PDB entry 9NE9 | electron microscopy, 3.88 A resolution | chains A and D of the 6 polymer chains in the assembly

[Chain A]
Name: DNA polymerase epsilon catalytic subunit A
From: Homo sapiens
Notes: EC 2.7.7.7, 3.1.11.-
UniProt: Q07864 (DPOE1_HUMAN); residue numbers follow UniProt; this construct covers 27-1198
Chain sequence (1172 residues; row label = number of the first residue in the row):
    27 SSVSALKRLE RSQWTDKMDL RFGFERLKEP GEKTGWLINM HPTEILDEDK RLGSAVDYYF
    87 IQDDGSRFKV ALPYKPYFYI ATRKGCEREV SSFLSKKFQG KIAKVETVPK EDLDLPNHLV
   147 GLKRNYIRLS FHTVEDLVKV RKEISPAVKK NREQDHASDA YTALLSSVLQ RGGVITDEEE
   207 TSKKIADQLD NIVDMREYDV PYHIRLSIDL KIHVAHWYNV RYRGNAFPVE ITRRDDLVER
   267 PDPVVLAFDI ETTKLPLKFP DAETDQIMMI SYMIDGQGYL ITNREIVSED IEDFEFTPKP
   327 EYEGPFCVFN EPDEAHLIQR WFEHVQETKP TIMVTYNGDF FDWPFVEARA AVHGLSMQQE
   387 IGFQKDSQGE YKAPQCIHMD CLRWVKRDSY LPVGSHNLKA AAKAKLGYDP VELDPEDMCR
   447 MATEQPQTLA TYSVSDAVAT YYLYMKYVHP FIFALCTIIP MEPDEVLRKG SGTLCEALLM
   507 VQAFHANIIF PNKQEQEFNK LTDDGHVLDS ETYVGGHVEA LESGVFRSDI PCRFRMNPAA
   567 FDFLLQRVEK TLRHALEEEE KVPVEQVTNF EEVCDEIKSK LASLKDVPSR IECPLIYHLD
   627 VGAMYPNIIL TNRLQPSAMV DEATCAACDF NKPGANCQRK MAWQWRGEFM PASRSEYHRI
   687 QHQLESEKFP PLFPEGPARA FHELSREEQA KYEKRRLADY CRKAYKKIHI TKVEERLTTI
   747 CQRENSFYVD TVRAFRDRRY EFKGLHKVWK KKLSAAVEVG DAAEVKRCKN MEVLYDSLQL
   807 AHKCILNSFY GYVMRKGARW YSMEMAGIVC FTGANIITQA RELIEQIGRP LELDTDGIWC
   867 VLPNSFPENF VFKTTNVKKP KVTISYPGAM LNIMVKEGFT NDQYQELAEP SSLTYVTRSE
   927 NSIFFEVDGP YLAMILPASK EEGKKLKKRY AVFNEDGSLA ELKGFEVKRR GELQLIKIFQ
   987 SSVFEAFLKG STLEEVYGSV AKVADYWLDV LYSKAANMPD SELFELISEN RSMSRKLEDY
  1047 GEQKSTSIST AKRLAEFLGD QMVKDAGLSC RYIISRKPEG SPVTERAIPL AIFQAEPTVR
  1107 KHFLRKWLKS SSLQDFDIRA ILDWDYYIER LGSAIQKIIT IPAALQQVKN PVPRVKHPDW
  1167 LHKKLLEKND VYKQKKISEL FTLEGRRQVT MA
Not modelled in the structure: 194-213
Bound ions: Mg2+ site 1 near Asp275 (its only coordinating residue here); Mg2+ site 2 near Glu277 (its only coordinating residue here); 4Fe-4S cluster Fe: Cys651, Cys654, Cys663, Cys747
Residues lining bound ligands: 4Fe-4S cluster (SF4): His144, Leu145, Thr650, Cys651, Cys654, Phe656, Asn657, Cys663, Gln664, Cys747, Gln748
Curated features (UniProtKB/Swiss-Prot):
  - modified residue: Ser1184 (Phosphoserine)
  - natural variant: Ala189 (A189T: Found in a colorectal sample), Arg231 (R231H: Found in a colorectal sample), Pro286 (P286H: Found in a colorectal sample; P286R: Found in a colorectal sample), Phe367 (F367S: Found in a colorectal sample), Val411 (V411L: In CRCS12; uncertain significance), Leu424 (L424V: In CRCS12), Pro436 (P436R: Found in a colorectal sample), Tyr458 (Y458F: In CRCS12; uncertain significance), Ser459 (S459F: Found in a colorectal sample), Arg762 (R762W: Found in a colorectal sample), Lys777 (K777N: Found in a colorectal sample), Ala1007 (A1007P: In IMAGEI; uncertain significance), 1 further natural variant entry in UniProt
From the paper describing this entry:
  - catalytic residues: Asp275, Glu277 (citing earlier work)
  - disease-associated variants - P286K, P286R: decreased catalytic activity (citing earlier work)

[Chain D]
Name: Proliferating cell nuclear antigen
From: Homo sapiens
UniProt: P12004 (PCNA_HUMAN); residues 1-261 here = UniProt positions 1-261
Chain sequence (261 residues; row label = number of the first residue in the row):
     1 MFEARLVQGS ILKKVLEALK DLINEACWDI SSSGVNLQSM DSSHVSLVQL TLRSEGFDTY
    61 RCDRNLAMGV NLTSMSKILK CAGNEDIITL RAEDNADTLA LVFEAPNQEK VSDYEMKLMD
   121 LDVEQLGIPE QEYSCVVKMP SGEFARICRD LSHIGDAVVI SCAKDGVKFS ASGELGNGNI
   181 KLSQTSNVDK EEEAVTIEMN EPVQLTFALR YLNFFTKATP LSSTVTLSMS ADVPLVVEYK
   241 IADMGHLKYY LAPKIEDEEG S
Curated features (UniProtKB/Swiss-Prot):
  - DNA-binding region: Arg61 to Lys80
  - modified residue: Lys14 (N6-acetyllysine), Lys77 (N6-acetyllysine), Lys80 (N6-acetyllysine), Tyr211 (Phosphotyrosine), Lys248 (N6-acetyllysine)
  - cross-link (Glycyl lysine isopeptide (Lys-Gly)): Lys164 (interchain with G-Cter in SUMO2), Lys254 (interchain with G-Cter in SUMO2)
  - natural variant: Ser228 (S228I: In ATLD2)
  - mutagenesis: Lys13 (K13R: Inhibits acetylation, recruitment to DNA damage sites, inducible ubiquitination and protein degradation, DNA replication and repair synthesis efficiencies, but homotrimer formation, nuclear ...), Lys14 (K14R: Inhibits acetylation, recruitment to DNA damage sites, inducible ubiquitination and protein degradation, DNA replication and repair synthesis efficiencies, but homotrimer formation, nuclear ...), Lys20 (K20R: Inhibits acetylation, recruitment to DNA damage sites, inducible ubiquitination and protein degradation, DNA replication and repair synthesis efficiencies, but homotrimer formation, nuclear ...), Met40 (M40A: Complete loss of interaction with UHRF2), Ser43 to Val45 (No effect on POLD3-binding. Impairs binding to ALKBH2), Lys77 (K77A: Inhibits recruitment to DNA damage sites, but nuclear localization is similar as the wild-type; in association with A-80 ...), Lys80 (K80A: Inhibits recruitment to DNA damage sites, but nuclear localization is similar as the wild-type; in association with A-77 ...), Gln125 to Ile128 (Strong decrease in POLD3-binding. Impairs binding to ALKBH2), Ile128 (I128A: Complete loss of interaction with UHRF2), Lys164 (K164R: Abolishes ubiquitination. No effect on interaction with SHPRH), Val188 to Lys190 (No effect on POLD3-binding. No effect on ALKBH2-binding), Tyr211 (Y211F: Alters chromatin-associated PCNA stability and its function in DNA replication and repair), 3 further mutagenesis entries in UniProt

[How chain A and chain D interact]
Residue-residue contacts - 40 pairs, chain A then chain D:
  Lys1169(A) - Glu174(D)  salt bridge
  Val1177(A) - Asp257(D)
  Tyr1178(A) - Thr206(D)  hydrogen bond
  Tyr1178(A) - Lys254(D)
  Lys1179(A) - Lys254(D)
  Lys1179(A) - Ile255(D)
  Lys1179(A) - Asp257(D)
  Gln1180(A) - Val45(D)
  Gln1180(A) - Pro253(D)
  Gln1180(A) - Lys254(D)
  Lys1181(A) - Pro253(D)
  Lys1181(A) - Ile255(D)
  Ile1183(A) - His44(D)
  Ile1183(A) - Val45(D)
  Ile1183(A) - Leu47(D)  hydrophobic
  Ile1183(A) - Leu126(D)  hydrophobic
  Ser1184(A) - His44(D)  hydrogen bond (backbone-side chain)
  Leu1186(A) - Asp232(D)
  Leu1186(A) - Pro234(D)
  Leu1186(A) - Pro253(D)
  Phe1187(A) - Ile128(D)  hydrophobic
  Phe1187(A) - Pro129(D)
  Phe1187(A) - Pro234(D)  hydrophobic
  Leu1189(A) - Glu124(D)
  Glu1190(A) - Gln125(D)
  Glu1190(A) - Leu126(D)
  Glu1190(A) - Gly127(D)  hydrogen bond (side chain-backbone)
  Gly1191(A) - Glu124(D)
  Gly1191(A) - Gln125(D)
  Arg1192(A) - Asp122(D)  salt bridge
  Arg1192(A) - Glu124(D)  salt bridge
  Arg1193(A) - Cys27(D)  hydrogen bond
  Arg1193(A) - Leu121(D)  hydrogen bond (side chain-backbone)
  Arg1193(A) - Asp122(D)
  Arg1193(A) - Val123(D)
  Arg1193(A) - Gln125(D)
  Gln1194(A) - Asp120(D)  hydrogen bond
  Gln1194(A) - Leu121(D)
  Val1195(A) - Asp120(D)
  Met1197(A) - Asp120(D)
Other interface residues (no listed pair), chain A (20 interface residues in all): Lys1182, Thr1188
Other interface residues (no listed pair), chain D (28 interface residues in all): Asp156, Ala157, Phe207, Tyr211, Ala252, Glu256

[Summary]
20 residues of chain A face 28 of chain D across their interface; the contacts include 6 hydrogen bonds and 3
salt bridges. Polar pairs include Lys1169(A)-Glu174(D), Arg1192(A)-Asp122(D) and Arg1192(A)-Glu124(D). Ligands
of chain A: 4Fe-4S cluster. The paper reports catalytic residues Asp275(A) and Glu277(A); P286K and P286R of
chain A reduce catalytic activity.
Chain A is DNA polymerase epsilon catalytic subunit A and chain D is Proliferating cell nuclear antigen, both
from Homo sapiens; the structure, Human polymerase epsilon bound to PCNA and DNA with a pre-existing mismatch
in the blocked conformation ..., was determined by electron microscopy (same publication as 9NE6, 9NE7, 9NE8
and 9NEA).
